Entry 6EJ8 (X-ray diffraction, 2.09 A resolution); this record covers chains A and B.

# Chain A
Protein: Xylosyltransferase 1
Organism: Homo sapiens
Notes: EC 2.4.2.26
UniProtKB: Q86Y38 (XYLT1_HUMAN); residue numbers follow UniProt; this construct covers 232-959
Chain sequence (755 residues; row label = number of the first residue in the row):
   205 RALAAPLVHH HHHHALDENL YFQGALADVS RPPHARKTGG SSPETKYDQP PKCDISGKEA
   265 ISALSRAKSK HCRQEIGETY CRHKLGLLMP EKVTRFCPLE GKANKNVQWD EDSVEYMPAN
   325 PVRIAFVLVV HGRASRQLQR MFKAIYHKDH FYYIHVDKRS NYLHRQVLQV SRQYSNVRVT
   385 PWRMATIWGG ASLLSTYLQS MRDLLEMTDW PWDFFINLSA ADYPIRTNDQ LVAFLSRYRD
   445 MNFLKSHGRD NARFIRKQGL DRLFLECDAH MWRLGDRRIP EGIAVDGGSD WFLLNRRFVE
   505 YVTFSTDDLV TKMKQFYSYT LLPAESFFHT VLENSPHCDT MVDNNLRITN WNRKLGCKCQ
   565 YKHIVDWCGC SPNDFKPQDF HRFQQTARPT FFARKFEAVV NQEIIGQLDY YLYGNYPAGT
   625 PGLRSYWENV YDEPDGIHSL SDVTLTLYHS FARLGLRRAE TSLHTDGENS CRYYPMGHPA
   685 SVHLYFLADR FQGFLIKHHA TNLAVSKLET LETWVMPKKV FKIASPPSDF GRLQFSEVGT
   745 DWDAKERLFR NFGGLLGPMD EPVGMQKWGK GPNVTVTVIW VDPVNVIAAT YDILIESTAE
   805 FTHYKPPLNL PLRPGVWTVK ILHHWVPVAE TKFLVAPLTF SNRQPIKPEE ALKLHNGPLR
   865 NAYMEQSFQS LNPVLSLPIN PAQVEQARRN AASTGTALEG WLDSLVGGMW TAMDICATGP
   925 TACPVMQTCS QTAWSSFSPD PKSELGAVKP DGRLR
Not modelled in the structure: 205-251, 311, 731-734
Sequence notes: expression tag (205-231)
Curated features (UniProtKB/Swiss-Prot):
  - binding site (UDP-alpha-D-xylose): Val333, Asp361, Thr390 to Trp392, Asp494, Trp495, Ser575, Arg598, Lys599
  - glycosylation (N-linked (GlcNAc...) asparagine): Asn421, Asn777
  - natural variant: Arg481 (R481W: In DBQD2), Arg598 (R598C: In DBQD2)
  - mutagenesis: Cys257 (C257A: No effect), Cys276 (C276A: Strongly reduced enzyme activity), Cys285 (C285A: No effect), Cys301 (C301A: No effect), Asp314 (D314G: No effect), Asp316 (D316G: No effect), Gln462 (Q462A/W: No effect on enzyme activity; Q462R: Decreased enzyme activity), Cys471 (C471A: Strongly reduced enzyme activity), Asp494 (D494A: Decreased enzyme activity; D494N: Loss of enzyme activity), Glu529 (E529A: Loss of enzyme activity), Cys542 (C542A: No effect), Arg557 (R557N: No effect on enzyme activity), 17 further mutagenesis entries in UniProt
Cystine bridges: Cys257-Cys285, Cys301-Cys542, Cys561-Cys574, Cys563-Cys572, Cys675-Cys927, Cys920-Cys933
Metal / ion sites: Na+: Ser375, Tyr378, Val381
From the paper describing this entry:
  - specificity-determining residues: Trp392 (proposed by the authors, not directly observed)
  - catalytic residues: Glu529
  - mutagenesis - E529A: abolished catalytic activity
  - mutagenesis - E529Q: abolished expression
  - mutagenesis - R598A/K599A: decreased catalytic activity
  - mutagenesis - K749A, E750K, R754E: unchanged catalytic activity
  - disease-associated variants - R481W, R598C: decreased localization (citing earlier work)

# Chain B
Protein: Protein AMBP
UniProtKB: P02760 (AMBP_HUMAN); residues 210-221 here = UniProt positions 210-221
Chain sequence (12 residues; each row starts with the number of its first residue):
   210 QEEEGSGGGQ GG
Not modelled in the structure: 210, 220-221
Sequence notes: engineered mutation Gly220 (Leu in P02760), Gly221 (Val in P02760)
Curated features (UniProtKB/Swiss-Prot):
  - glycosylation: Ser215 (O-linked (Xyl...) (chondroitin sulfate) serine)
From the paper describing this entry:
  - post-translational modification sites: Ser215

# Chain A / chain B interface
Pairs across the interface (32; chain A residue first):
  Trp392(A) with Ser215(B)
  Lys449(A) with Glu213(B)
  His451(A) with Glu212(B); Glu213(B), hydrogen bond (backbone-backbone)
  Lys461(A) with Gly214(B); Gly216(B), hydrogen bond (side chain-backbone); Gly217(B); Gly218(B), hydrogen bond (backbone-backbone)
  Gln462(A) with Gly214(B); Ser215(B), hydrogen bond (side chain-backbone); Gly216(B), hydrogen bond (side chain-backbone)
  Arg466(A) with Gln219(B)
  Arg477(A) with Gln219(B)
  Gly492(A) with Gly214(B)
  Ser493(A) with Glu213(B)
  Leu526(A) with Gly216(B)
  Glu529(A) with Gly214(B); Ser215(B), hydrogen bond
  Thr553(A) with Glu213(B)
  Trp555(A) with Glu212(B); Glu213(B), hydrogen bond; Ser215(B)
  Arg557(A) with Glu212(B), hydrogen bond (side chain-backbone); Glu213(B); Gly214(B), hydrogen bond (side chain-backbone)
  Trp571(A) with Gly218(B), hydrogen bond (side chain-backbone); Gln219(B)
  Cys572(A) with Gly216(B); Gly217(B), hydrogen bond (backbone-backbone); Gly218(B), hydrogen bond (backbone-backbone)
  Gly573(A) with Ser215(B)
  Cys574(A) with Ser215(B), hydrogen bond (backbone-backbone)
Other interface residues (no listed pair), chain A (20 interface residues in all): Ser450, Phe458

# Summary
The interface between chain A and chain B involves 20 residues on one side and 8 on the other; the contacts
include 13 hydrogen bonds. Among the polar pairs are Lys461(A)-Gly216(B), Gln462(A)-Ser215(B) and
Gln462(A)-Gly216(B). The paper reports the catalytic residue Glu529(A); R481W and R598C of chain A reduce
localization; 8 substitutions were tested in all.
Here chain A is Xylosyltransferase 1 (Homo sapiens) and chain B is Protein AMBP. Entry 6EJ8 (Human
Xylosyltransferase 1 in complex with peptide QEEEGSGGGQGG) was determined by X-ray diffraction together with
6EJ7, 6EJ9, 6EJA, 6EJB, 6EJC, 6EJD and 6EJE from the same study.
